PDB entry 6YW6 | electron microscopy, 4.20 A resolution (low resolution: residue-level contacts below are approximate; hydrogen-bond / salt-bridge calls are withheld) | chains D and F of the 7 polymer chains in the assembly

== Chain D ==
Protein: Actin-related protein 2/3 complex subunit 2
Organism: Homo sapiens
UniProtKB: O15144 (ARPC2_HUMAN); residues 1-300 here = UniProt positions 1-300
Amino-acid sequence (300 residues; each row starts with the number of its first residue):
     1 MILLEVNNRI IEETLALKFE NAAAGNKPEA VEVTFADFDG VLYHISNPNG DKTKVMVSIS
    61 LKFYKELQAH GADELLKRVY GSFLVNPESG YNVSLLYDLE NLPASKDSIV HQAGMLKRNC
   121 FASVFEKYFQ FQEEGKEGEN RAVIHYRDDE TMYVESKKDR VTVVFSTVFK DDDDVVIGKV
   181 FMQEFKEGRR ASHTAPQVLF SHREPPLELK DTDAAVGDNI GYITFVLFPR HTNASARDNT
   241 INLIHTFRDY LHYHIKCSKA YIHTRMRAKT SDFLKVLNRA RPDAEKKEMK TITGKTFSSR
Unresolved in the structure: 285-300
Swiss-Prot annotation at these positions:
  - modified residue (N6-acetyllysine): K275, K295

== Chain F ==
Protein: Actin-related protein 2/3 complex subunit 4
Organism: Homo sapiens
UniProtKB: P59998 (ARPC4_HUMAN); residue numbers follow UniProt; this construct covers 1-168
Amino-acid sequence (168 residues; numbered 1 to 168; the number before each row is that of its first residue):
     1 MTATLRPYLS AVRATLQAAL CLENFSSQVV ERHNKPEVEV RSSKELLLQP VTISRNEKEK
    61 VLIEGSINSV RVSIAVKQAD EIEKILCHKF MRFMMMRAEN FFILRRKPVE GYDISFLITN
   121 FHTEQMYKHK LVDFVIHFME EIDKEISEMK LSVNARARIV AEEFLKNF
Unresolved in the structure: 1-3
Swiss-Prot annotation at these positions:
  - modified residue: T2 (N-acetylthreonine)
  - natural variant: R158 (R158C: In DEVLO)

== Chain D / chain F interface ==
Contacting residue pairs (51; chain D residue first):
  I2(D) - E163(F)
  L3(D) - N167(F)
  D173(D) - K89(F)
  V176(D) - E81(F)
  V176(D) - I82(F)
  I177(D) - I82(F)
  I177(D) - I85(F)
  V180(D) - I82(F)
  V180(D) - N154(F)
  F181(D) - A157(F)
  E184(D) - R158(F)
  E184(D) - A161(F)
  F185(D) - A161(F)
  F185(D) - L165(F)
  A195(D) - L165(F)
  P196(D) - L165(F)
  P196(D) - F168(F)
  N239(D) - N167(F)
  T240(D) - F168(F)
  L243(D) - F164(F)
  L243(D) - N167(F)
  L243(D) - F168(F)
  I244(D) - F168(F)
  F247(D) - F164(F)
  Y250(D) - V160(F)
  Y250(D) - F164(F)
  H254(D) - V160(F)
  C257(D) - R156(F)
  S258(D) - V153(F)
  S258(D) - R156(F)
  Y261(D) - S152(F)
  Y261(D) - R156(F)
  I262(D) - M149(F)
  R265(D) - E145(F)
  M266(D) - F90(F)
  M266(D) - F93(F)
  R267(D) - F93(F)
  K269(D) - E145(F)
  T270(D) - F93(F)
  F273(D) - F134(F)
  F273(D) - H137(F)
  F273(D) - F138(F)
  L274(D) - F101(F)
  L277(D) - F101(F)
  L277(D) - I103(F)
  L277(D) - F134(F)
  A280(D) - M126(F)
  A280(D) - Y127(F)
  A280(D) - K130(F)
  P282(D) - Q125(F)
  P282(D) - Y127(F)
Other interface residues (no listed pair), chain D (36 interface residues in all): S192, H231, V276, R281
Other interface residues (no listed pair), chain F (36 interface residues in all): M94, R97, N100, I142, E162, K166

== In short ==
Chain D and chain F each contribute 36 residues to their interface.
Chain D is Actin-related protein 2/3 complex subunit 2 and chain F is Actin-related protein 2/3 complex
subunit 4, both from Homo sapiens; the structure, Cryo-EM structure of the ARP2/3 1B5CL isoform complex, was
determined by electron microscopy.
